8RNI - chains A and B of the 3 polymer chains in the assembly; structure by X-ray diffraction, 2.49 A resolution.

Chain A:
Name: HLA class I histocompatibility antigen, A alpha chain
Source organism: Homo sapiens
UniProtKB: P04439 (HLAA_HUMAN); residues 1-277 here correspond to UniProt positions 25-301 (UniProt number = residue number + 24)
Sequence (277 residues; each row starts with the number of its first residue):
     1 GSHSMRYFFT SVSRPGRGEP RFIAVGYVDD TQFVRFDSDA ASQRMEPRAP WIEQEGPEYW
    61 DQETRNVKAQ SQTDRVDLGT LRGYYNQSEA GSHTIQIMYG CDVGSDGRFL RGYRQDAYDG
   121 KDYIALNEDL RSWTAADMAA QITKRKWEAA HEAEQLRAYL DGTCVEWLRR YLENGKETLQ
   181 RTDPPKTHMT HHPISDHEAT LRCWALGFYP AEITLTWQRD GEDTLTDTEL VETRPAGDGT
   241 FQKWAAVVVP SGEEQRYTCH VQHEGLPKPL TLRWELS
Disulfides: Cys-101/Cys-164, Cys-203/Cys-259
Sequence notes: conflict Thr-224 (Gln248 in P04439), Leu-225 (Thr249 in P04439), Thr-226 (Gln250 in P04439)
Swiss-Prot annotation at these positions:
  - region: Glu-275 to Ser-277 (Connecting peptide)
  - binding site (a peptide antigen): Tyr-7, Thr-73, Tyr-84, Asp-116, Thr-143, Lys-146, Tyr-159, Tyr-171
  - modified residue: Tyr-59 (Sulfotyrosine)
  - glycosylation: Asn-86 (N-linked (GlcNAc...) asparagine)

Chain B:
Name: Beta-2-microglobulin
Source organism: Homo sapiens
UniProtKB: P61769 (B2MG_HUMAN); residues 1-99 here correspond to UniProt positions 21-119 (UniProt number = residue number + 20)
Sequence (99 residues; each row starts with the number of its first residue):
     1 IQRTPKIQVY SRHPAEQGKS NFLNCYVSGF HPSDIEVDLL KNGERIEKVE HSDLSFSKDW
    61 SFYLLYYTEF TPTEKDEYAC RVNHVTLSQP KIVKWDRDM
Disulfides: Cys-25/Cys-80
Sequence notes: conflict Gln-17 (Asn37 in P61769)
Swiss-Prot annotation at these positions:
  - modified residue: Gln-2 (Pyrrolidone carboxylic acid)
  - glycosylation: Ile-1 (N-linked (Glc) (glycation) isoleucine), Lys-19 (N-linked (Glc) (glycation) lysine), Lys-41 (N-linked (Glc) (glycation) lysine), Lys-48 (N-linked (Glc) (glycation) lysine), Lys-58 (N-linked (Glc) (glycation) lysine), Lys-91 (N-linked (Glc) (glycation) lysine), Lys-94 (N-linked (Glc) (glycation) lysine)

How chain A and chain B interact:
Residue-residue contacts (53):
  Phe-8(A) with Ser-55(B); Phe-56(B)
  Phe-9(A) with Phe-56(B)
  Thr-10(A) with Phe-56(B); Phe-62(B)
  Val-12(A) with Ser-33(B)
  Ile-23(A) with Leu-54(B)
  Val-25(A) with Asp-53(B); Leu-54(B)
  Tyr-27(A) with Ser-55(B); Tyr-63(B), hydrogen bond
  Gln-32(A) with Asp-53(B), hydrogen bond
  Arg-35(A) with Asp-53(B), salt bridge
  Arg-48(A) with Asp-53(B), salt bridge
  Gln-96(A) with His-31(B), hydrogen bond; Phe-56(B); Trp-60(B), hydrogen bond (side chain-backbone); Phe-62(B)
  Ile-97(A) with Phe-56(B)
  Gln-115(A) with Trp-60(B)
  Asp-116(A) with Trp-60(B)
  Ala-117(A) with Trp-60(B), hydrophobic
  Asp-119(A) with Ile-1(B); His-31(B)
  Gly-120(A) with Arg-3(B), hydrogen bond (backbone-side chain); His-31(B), hydrogen bond (backbone-side chain); Trp-60(B)
  Asp-122(A) with Trp-60(B), hydrogen bond
  Thr-190(A) with Asp-98(B), hydrogen bond
  His-192(A) with Asp-98(B), salt bridge
  Arg-202(A) with Asp-98(B), salt bridge; Met-99(B)
  Trp-204(A) with Asp-98(B), hydrogen bond; Met-99(B)
  Val-231(A) with Gln-8(B)
  Glu-232(A) with Lys-6(B), salt bridge; Gln-8(B), hydrogen bond (backbone-side chain)
  Thr-233(A) with Tyr-26(B)
  Arg-234(A) with Gln-8(B), hydrogen bond; Tyr-10(B); Tyr-26(B); Met-99(B), hydrogen bond (side chain-backbone)
  Pro-235(A) with Tyr-10(B), hydrogen bond (backbone-side chain); Asn-24(B); Tyr-26(B)
  Ala-236(A) with Arg-12(B); Asn-24(B), hydrogen bond (backbone-side chain)
  Gly-237(A) with Arg-12(B), hydrogen bond (backbone-side chain)
  Asp-238(A) with Arg-12(B)
  Gln-242(A) with Tyr-10(B); Ser-11(B), hydrogen bond (side chain-backbone); Arg-12(B), hydrogen bond (side chain-backbone)
  Trp-244(A) with Met-99(B), hydrogen bond (side chain-backbone)
Also at the interface, not in a pair above, chain A (35 interface residues in all): Thr-94, Met-98, Lys-121
Also at the interface, not in a pair above, chain B (24 interface residues in all): His-13, Ser-28, Asp-59, Leu-65

Summary:
The interface between chain A and chain B involves 35 residues on one side and 24 on the other, with 18
hydrogen bonds and 5 salt bridges. Among the polar pairs are Arg-35(A)/Asp-53(B), Arg-48(A)/Asp-53(B) and
His-192(A)/Asp-98(B).
Here chain A is HLA class I histocompatibility antigen, A alpha chain and chain B is Beta-2-microglobulin,
both from Homo sapiens. Entry 8RNI (HLA-A*03:01 with KRAS-G12V-10mer) was determined by X-ray diffraction
(same publication as 8RO5, 8VJZ and 8RRO).
